7PIB - chains K and 5 of the 56 polymer chains in the assembly; structure by electron microscopy, 4.70 A resolution (low resolution: residue-level contacts below are approximate; hydrogen-bond / salt-bridge calls are withheld).

== Chain K ==
Name: 30S ribosomal protein S12
From: Mycoplasma pneumoniae M129
UniProt: P75546 (RS12_MYCPN); residues 1-139 here = UniProt positions 1-139
Chain sequence (139 residues; row label = number of the first residue in the row):
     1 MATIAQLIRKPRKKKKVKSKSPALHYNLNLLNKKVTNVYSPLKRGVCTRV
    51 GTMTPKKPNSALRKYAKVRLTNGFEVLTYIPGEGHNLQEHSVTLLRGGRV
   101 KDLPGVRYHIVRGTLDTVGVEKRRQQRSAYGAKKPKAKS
Unresolved in the structure: 1, 138-139

== Chain 5 ==
Molecule: 16S ribosomal RNA
From: Mycoplasma pneumoniae M129
Sequence (1520 nucleotides; numbered 1 to 1520; the number before each row is that of its first residue):
     1 UUUUUCUGAGAGUUUGAUCCUGGCUCAGGAUUAACGCUGGCGGCAUGCCU
    51 AAUACAUGCAAGUCGAUCGAAAGUAGUAAUACUUUAGAGGCGAACGGGUG
   101 AGUAACACGUAUCCAAUCUACCUUAUAAUGGGGGAUAACUAGUUGAAAGA
   151 CUAGCUAAUACCGCAUAAGAACUUUGGUUCGCAUGAAUCAAAGUUGAAAG
   201 GACCUGCAAGGGUUCGUUAUUUGAUGAGGGUGCGCCAUAUCAGCUAGUUG
   251 GUGGGGUAACGGCCUACCAAGGCAAUGACGUGUAGCUAUGCUGAGAAGUA
   301 GAAUAGCCACAAUGGGACUGAGACACGGCCCAUACUCCUACGGGAGGCAG
   351 CAGUAGGGAAUUUUUCACAAUGAGCGAAAGCUUGAUGGAGCAAUGCCGCG
   401 UGAACGAUGAAGGUCUUUAAGAUUGUAAAGUUCUUUUAUUUGGGAAGAAU
   451 GACUUUAGCAGGUAAUGGCUAGAGUUUGACUGUACCAUUUUGAAUAAGUG
   501 ACGACUAACUAUGUGCCAGCAGUCGCGGUAAUACAUAGGUCGCAAGCGUU
   551 AUCCGGAUUUAUUGGGCGUAAAGCAAGCGCAGGCGGAUUGAAAAGUCUGG
   601 UGUUAAAGGCAGCUGCUUAACAGUUGUAUGCAUUGGAAACUAUUAAUCUA
   651 GAGUGUGGUAGGGAGUUUUGGAAUUUCAUGUGGAGCGGUGAAAUGCGUAG
   701 AUAUAUGAAGGAACACCAGUGGCGAAGGCGAAAACUUAGGCCAUUACUGA
   751 CGCUUAGGCUUGAAAGUGUGGGGAGCAAAUAGGAUUAGAUACCCUAGUAG
   801 UCCACACCGUAAACGAUAGAUACUAGCUGUCGGGGCGAUCCCCUCGGUAG
   851 UGAAGUUAACACAUUAAGUAUCUCGCCUGGGUAGUACAUUCGCAAGAAUG
   901 AAACUCAAACGGAAUUGACGGGGACCCGCACAAGUGGUGGAGCAUGUUGC
   951 UUAAUUCGACGGUACACGAAAAACCUUACCUAGACUUGACAUCCUUGGCA
  1001 AAGUUAUGGAAACAUAAUGGAGGUUAACCGAGUGACAGGUGGUGCAUGGU
  1051 UGUCGUCAGCUCGUGUCGUGAGAUGUUGGGUUAAGUCCCGCAACGAGCGC
  1101 AACCCUUAUCGUUAGUUACAUUGUCUAGCGAGACUGCUAAUGCAAAUUGG
  1151 AGGAAGGAAGGGAUGACGUCAAAUCAUCAUGCCCCUUAUGUCUAGGGCUG
  1201 CAAACGUGCUACAAUGGCCAAUACAAACAGUCGCCAGCUUGUAAAAGUGA
  1251 GCAAAUCUGUAAAGUUGGUCUCAGUUCGGAUUGAGGGCUGCAAUUCGUCC
  1301 UCAUGAAGUCGGAAUCACUAGUAAUCGCGAAUCAGCUAUGUCGCGGUGAA
  1351 UACGUUCUCGGGUCUUGUACACACCGCCCGUCAAACUAUGAAAGCUGGUA
  1401 AUAUUUAAAAACGUGUUGCUAACCAUUAGGAAGCGCAUGUCAAGGAUAGC
  1451 ACCGGUGAUUGGAGUUAAGUCGUAACAAGGUACCCCUACGAGAACGUGGG
  1501 GGUGGAUCACCUCCUUUCUA
Unresolved in the structure: 1-4, 181-184, 1020-1027, 1510-1520
Residues lining bound ligands: spectinomycin (SCM): C1054, G1055, C1057, G1059, C1060, A1166, C1167, G1168, U1169, G1361, G1362, U1363

== Chain K / chain 5 interface ==
Pairs across the interface (104; chain K residue first):
  Ala-2(K) with G565(5); G566(5)
  Thr-3(K) with U873(5); C874(5)
  Ala-5(K) with C874(5)
  Gln-6(K) with C874(5); G875(5); C876(5)
  Leu-7(K) with U562(5)
  Arg-9(K) with A756(5); G875(5)
  Lys-10(K) with C876(5)
  Arg-12(K) with U560(5); A561(5); U562(5); G565(5); C877(5)
  Lys-13(K) with U238(5); U560(5)
  Lys-14(K) with U560(5)
  Lys-15(K) with U559(5); U878(5); G879(5)
  Val-17(K) with C24(5)
  Lys-18(K) with A903(5); C904(5); U905(5)
  Ser-19(K) with U552(5)
  Lys-20(K) with U25(5)
  Pro-22(K) with C904(5)
  His-25(K) with A551(5)
  Asn-29(K) with A51(5)
  Leu-31(K) with A51(5)
  Val-38(K) with U50(5)
  Tyr-39(K) with C49(5); A551(5)
  Ser-40(K) with A359(5); A551(5)
  Pro-41(K) with A359(5); U550(5); A551(5)
  Leu-42(K) with A34(5); C35(5); A359(5)
  Lys-43(K) with A359(5)
  Arg-44(K) with G358(5); A359(5)
  Thr-54(K) with U1466(5)
  Pro-55(K) with U1466(5); A1467(5)
  Lys-56(K) with C906(5); A1467(5)
  Lys-57(K) with A1467(5)
  Asn-59(K) with G525(5); G527(5); A1467(5)
  Ser-60(K) with A1467(5)
  Ala-61(K) with A518(5)
  Leu-62(K) with A518(5)
  Arg-63(K) with G519(5); C520(5)
  Lys-64(K) with G519(5)
  Lys-67(K) with U1387(5)
  Thr-71(K) with G358(5)
  Tyr-79(K) with C520(5)
  Gly-82(K) with C520(5)
  Glu-83(K) with C520(5)
  Gly-84(K) with G519(5)
  Arg-96(K) with U549(5); U550(5)
  Gly-97(K) with U550(5)
  Arg-99(K) with C906(5); A907(5)
  Val-100(K) with A521(5)
  Lys-101(K) with A521(5); U523(5)
  Leu-103(K) with C906(5)
  Pro-104(K) with U1465(5)
  Gly-105(K) with U905(5); C906(5)
  Arg-107(K) with U905(5)
  Gly-113(K) with G36(5)
  Lys-122(K) with U536(5)
  Arg-123(K) with A535(5); U536(5)
  Arg-124(K) with U536(5); A537(5)
  Gln-125(K) with G500(5); A501(5); U536(5); A537(5)
  Gln-126(K) with G500(5); A501(5)
  Arg-127(K) with G36(5); U499(5); G500(5)
  Ser-128(K) with G36(5); G500(5); G548(5)
  Tyr-130(K) with A521(5)
  Ala-132(K) with C37(5)
  Lys-133(K) with U38(5)
  Lys-134(K) with C37(5); U38(5)
Also at the interface, not in a pair above, chain K (74 interface residues in all): Leu-30, Thr-36, Arg-49, Pro-58, Glu-75, Pro-81, Leu-94, Gly-98, Asp-102, Gly-131, Pro-135
Also at the interface, not in a pair above, chain 5 (61 interface residues in all): G23, G39, C516, G522, C524, C526, A1388

== Overview ==
74 residues of chain K face 61 of chain 5 across their interface. Chain 5 binds spectinomycin.
Chain K is 30S ribosomal protein S12 and chain 5 is 16S ribosomal RNA, both from Mycoplasma pneumoniae M129;
the structure, 70S ribosome with EF-G, A/P- and P/E-site tRNAs in spectinomycin-treated Mycoplasma pneumoniae
cells, was determined by electron microscopy (same publication as 7OOC, 7OOD, 7P6Z, 7PAH, 7PAI, 7PAJ and 23
further entries).
